PDB entry 8JX8 | electron microscopy, 3.30 A resolution | chains B and C of the 10 polymer chains in the assembly

Chain B:
Name: LDL receptor related protein 2
From: Rattus norvegicus
UniProtKB: A0A0G2K9W7 (A0A0G2K9W7_RAT); residue numbers follow UniProt; this construct covers 1-4660
Chain sequence (4660 residues; each row starts with the number of its first residue):
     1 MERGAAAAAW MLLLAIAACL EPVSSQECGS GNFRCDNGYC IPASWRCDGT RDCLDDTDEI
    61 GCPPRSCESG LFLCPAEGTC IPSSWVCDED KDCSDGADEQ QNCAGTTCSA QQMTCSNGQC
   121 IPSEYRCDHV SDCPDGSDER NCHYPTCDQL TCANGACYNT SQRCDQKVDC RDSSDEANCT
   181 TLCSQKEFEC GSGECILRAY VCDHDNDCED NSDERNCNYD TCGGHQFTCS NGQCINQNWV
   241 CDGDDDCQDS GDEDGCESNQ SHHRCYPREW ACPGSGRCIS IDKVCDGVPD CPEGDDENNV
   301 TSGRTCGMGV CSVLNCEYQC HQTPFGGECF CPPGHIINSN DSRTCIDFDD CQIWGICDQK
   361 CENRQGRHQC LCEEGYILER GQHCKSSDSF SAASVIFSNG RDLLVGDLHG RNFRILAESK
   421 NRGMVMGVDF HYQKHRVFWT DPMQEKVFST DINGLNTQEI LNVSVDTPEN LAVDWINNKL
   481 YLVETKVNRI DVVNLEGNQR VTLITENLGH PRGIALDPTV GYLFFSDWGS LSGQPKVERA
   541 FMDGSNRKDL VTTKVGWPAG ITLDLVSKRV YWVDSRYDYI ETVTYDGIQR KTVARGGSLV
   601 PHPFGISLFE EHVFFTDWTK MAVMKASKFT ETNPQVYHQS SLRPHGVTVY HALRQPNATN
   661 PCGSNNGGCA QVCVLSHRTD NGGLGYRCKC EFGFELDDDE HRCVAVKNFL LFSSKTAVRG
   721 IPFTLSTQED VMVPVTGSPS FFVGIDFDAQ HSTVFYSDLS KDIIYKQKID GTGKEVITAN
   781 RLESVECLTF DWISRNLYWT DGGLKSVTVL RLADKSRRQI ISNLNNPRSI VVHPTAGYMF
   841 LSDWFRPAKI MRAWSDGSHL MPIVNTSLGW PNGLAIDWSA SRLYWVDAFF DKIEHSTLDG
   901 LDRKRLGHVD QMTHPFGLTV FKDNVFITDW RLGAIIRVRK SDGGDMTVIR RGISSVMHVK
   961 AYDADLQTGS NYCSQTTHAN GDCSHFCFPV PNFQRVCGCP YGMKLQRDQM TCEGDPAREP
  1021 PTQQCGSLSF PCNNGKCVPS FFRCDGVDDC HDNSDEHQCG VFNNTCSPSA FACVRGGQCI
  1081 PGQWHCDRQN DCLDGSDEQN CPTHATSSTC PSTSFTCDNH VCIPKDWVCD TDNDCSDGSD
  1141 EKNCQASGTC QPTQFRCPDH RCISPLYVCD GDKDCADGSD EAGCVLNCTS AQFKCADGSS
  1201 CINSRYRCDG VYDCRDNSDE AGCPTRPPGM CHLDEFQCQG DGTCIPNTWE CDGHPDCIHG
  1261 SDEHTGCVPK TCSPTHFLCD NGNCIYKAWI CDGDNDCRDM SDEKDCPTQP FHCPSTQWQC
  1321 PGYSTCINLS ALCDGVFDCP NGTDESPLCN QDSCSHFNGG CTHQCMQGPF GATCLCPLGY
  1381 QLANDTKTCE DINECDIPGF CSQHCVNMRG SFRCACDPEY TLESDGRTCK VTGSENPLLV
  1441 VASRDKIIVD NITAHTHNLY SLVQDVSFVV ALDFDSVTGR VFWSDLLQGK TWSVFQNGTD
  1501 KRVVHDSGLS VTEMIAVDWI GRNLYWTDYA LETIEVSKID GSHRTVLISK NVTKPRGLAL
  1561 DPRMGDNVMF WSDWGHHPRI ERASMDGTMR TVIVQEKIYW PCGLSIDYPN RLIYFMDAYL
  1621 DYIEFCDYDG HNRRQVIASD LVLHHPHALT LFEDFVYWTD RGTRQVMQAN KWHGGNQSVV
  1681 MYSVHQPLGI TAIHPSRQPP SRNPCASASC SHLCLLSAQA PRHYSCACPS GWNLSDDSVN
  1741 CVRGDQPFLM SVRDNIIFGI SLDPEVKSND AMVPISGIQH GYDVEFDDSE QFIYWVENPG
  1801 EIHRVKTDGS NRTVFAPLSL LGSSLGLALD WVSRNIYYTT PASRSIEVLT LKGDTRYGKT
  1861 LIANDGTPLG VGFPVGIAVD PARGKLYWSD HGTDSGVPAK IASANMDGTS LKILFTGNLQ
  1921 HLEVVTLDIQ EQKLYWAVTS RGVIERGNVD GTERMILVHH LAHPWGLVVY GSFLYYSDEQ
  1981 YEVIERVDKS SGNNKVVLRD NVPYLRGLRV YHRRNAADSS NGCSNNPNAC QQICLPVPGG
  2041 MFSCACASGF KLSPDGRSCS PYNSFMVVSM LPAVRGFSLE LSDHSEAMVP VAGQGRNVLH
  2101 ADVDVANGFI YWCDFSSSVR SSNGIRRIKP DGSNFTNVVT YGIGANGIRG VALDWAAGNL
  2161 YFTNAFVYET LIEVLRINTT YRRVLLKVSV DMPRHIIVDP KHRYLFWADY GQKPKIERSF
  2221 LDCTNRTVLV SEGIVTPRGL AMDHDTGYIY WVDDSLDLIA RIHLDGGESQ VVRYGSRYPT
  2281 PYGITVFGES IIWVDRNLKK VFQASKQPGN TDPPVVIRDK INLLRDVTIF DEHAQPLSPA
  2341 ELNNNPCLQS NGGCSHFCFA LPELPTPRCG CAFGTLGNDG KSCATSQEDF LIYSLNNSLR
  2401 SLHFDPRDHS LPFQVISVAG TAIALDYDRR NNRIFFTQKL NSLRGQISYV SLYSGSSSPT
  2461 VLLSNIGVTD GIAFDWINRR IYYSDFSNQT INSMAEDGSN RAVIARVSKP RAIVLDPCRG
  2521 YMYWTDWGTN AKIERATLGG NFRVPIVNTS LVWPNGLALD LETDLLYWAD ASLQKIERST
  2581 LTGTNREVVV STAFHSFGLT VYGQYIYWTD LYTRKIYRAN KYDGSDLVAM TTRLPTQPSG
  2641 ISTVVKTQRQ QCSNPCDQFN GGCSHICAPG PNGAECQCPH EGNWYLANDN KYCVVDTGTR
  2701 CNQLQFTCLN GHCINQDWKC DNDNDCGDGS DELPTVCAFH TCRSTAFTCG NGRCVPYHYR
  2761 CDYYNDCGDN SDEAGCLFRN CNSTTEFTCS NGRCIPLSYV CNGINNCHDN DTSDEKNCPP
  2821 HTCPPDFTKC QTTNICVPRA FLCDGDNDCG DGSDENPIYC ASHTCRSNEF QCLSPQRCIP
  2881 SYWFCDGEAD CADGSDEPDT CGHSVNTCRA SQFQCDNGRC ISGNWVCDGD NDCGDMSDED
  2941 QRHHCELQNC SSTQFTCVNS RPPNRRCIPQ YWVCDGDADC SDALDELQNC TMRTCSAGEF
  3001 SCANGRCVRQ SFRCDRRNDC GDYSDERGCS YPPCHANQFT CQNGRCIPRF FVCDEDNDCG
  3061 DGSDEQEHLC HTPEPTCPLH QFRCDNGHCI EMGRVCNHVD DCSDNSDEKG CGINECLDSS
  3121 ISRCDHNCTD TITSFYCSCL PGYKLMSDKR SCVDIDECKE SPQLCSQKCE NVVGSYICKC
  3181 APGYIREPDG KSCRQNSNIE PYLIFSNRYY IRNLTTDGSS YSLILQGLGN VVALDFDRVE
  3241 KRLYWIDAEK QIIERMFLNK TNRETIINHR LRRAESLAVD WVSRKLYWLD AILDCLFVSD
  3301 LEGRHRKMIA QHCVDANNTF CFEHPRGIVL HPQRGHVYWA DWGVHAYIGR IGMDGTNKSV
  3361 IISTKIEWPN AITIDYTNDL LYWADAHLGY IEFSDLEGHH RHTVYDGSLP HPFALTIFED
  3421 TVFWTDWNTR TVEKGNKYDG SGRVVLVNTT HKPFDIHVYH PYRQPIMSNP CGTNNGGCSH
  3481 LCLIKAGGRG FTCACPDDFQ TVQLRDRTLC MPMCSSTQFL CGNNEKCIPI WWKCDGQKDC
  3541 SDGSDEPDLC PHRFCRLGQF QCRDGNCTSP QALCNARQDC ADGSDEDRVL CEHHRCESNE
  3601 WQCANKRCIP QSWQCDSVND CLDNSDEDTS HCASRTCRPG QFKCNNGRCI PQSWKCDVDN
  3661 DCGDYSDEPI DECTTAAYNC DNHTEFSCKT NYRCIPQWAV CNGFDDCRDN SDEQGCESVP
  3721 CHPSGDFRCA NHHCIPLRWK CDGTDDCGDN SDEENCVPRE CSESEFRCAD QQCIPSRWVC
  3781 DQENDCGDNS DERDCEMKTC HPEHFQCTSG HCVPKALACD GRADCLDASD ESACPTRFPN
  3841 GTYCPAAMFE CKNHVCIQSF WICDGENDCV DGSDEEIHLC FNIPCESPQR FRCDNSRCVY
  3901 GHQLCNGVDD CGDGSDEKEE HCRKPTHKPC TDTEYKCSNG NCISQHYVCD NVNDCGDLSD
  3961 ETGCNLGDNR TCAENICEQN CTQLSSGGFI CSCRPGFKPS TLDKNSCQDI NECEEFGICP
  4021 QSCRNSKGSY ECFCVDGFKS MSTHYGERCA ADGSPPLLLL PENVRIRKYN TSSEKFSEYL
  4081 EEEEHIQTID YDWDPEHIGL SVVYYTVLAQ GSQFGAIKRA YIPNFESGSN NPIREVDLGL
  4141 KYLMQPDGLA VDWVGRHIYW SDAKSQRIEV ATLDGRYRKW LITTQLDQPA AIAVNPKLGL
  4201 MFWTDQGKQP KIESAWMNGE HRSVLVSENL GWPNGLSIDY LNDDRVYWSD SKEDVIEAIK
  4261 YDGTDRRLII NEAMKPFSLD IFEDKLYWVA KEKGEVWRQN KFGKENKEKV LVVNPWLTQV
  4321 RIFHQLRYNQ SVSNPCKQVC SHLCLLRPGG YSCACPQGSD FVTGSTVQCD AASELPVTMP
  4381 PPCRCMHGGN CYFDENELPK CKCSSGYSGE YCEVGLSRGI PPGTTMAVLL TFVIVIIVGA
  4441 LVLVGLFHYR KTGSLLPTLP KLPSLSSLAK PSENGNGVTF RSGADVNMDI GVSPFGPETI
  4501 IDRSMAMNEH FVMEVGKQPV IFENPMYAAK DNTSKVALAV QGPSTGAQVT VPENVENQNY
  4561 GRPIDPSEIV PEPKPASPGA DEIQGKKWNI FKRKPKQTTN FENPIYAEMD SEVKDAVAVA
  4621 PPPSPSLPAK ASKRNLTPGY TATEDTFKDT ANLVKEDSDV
Unresolved in the structure: 1-1307, 2742-4660
Cystine bridges: C1313-C1326, C1320-C1339, C1333-C1349, C1354-C1365, C1361-C1374, C1376-C1389, C1395-C1405, C1401-C1414, C1416-C1429, C1705-C1714, C1710-C1726, C1728-C1741, C2023-C2034, C2030-C2044, C2046-C2059, C2347-C2358, C2354-C2369, C2371-C2383, C2518-C2652, C2656-C2667, C2663-C2676, C2678-C2693, C2701-C2713, C2708-C2726, C2720-C2737
Covalent attachments: N-acetylglucosamine (NAG) linked to N1384, N1451, N1497, N1551, N1676, N1733, N1811, N2134, N2178, N2225, N2396, N2488, N2548; 2-acetamido-2-deoxy-alpha-D-galactopyranose (A2G) linked to T2741
Metal / ion sites: Ca2+ site 1: D1334, V1336, D1338, D1344, E1345; Ca2+ site 2: D1391, I1392, E1394, N1407, M1408, S1411; Ca2+ site 3: A1618, D1621, H1644; Ni2+: H1921, E1923, H1963 (shared with 1 residue of chain D); Ca2+ site 4: N2001 (shared with 3 residues of chain A); Ca2+ site 5: D2254, D2257, P2279 (shared with 1 residue of chain A); Ca2+ site 6: W2718, D2721, D2723, D2725, D2731, E2732

Chain C:
Name: unclear peptide
From: Rattus norvegicus
Chain sequence (6 residues; row label = number of the first residue in the row; X marks 5 residues of unknown identity (built as UNK)):
     1 XXLXXX

Chain B / chain C interface:
Contacting residue pairs - 6 pairs, chain B then chain C:
  R1556(B) - L3(C)  hydrogen bond (side chain-backbone)
  W1574(B) - L3(C)  hydrophobic
  W1600(B) - L3(C)  hydrophobic
  C1602(B) - L3(C)  hydrophobic
  H1645(B) - L3(C)
  R1661(B) - L3(C)  hydrogen bond (side chain-backbone)
Other interface residues (no listed pair), chain B (10 interface residues in all): F1468, E1513, Q1686, L1688

Summary:
Chain B and chain C form an interface of 10 and 1 residues respectively, with 2 hydrogen bonds. Polar contacts
include R1556(B)-L3(C) and R1661(B)-L3(C). Covalently linked N-acetylglucosamine: at N1384(B), N1451(B),
N1497(B), N1551(B), N1676(B) and N1733(B) and 7 more. Covalently linked
2-acetamido-2-deoxy-alpha-D-galactopyranose: at T2741(B).
Chain B is LDL receptor related protein 2 and chain C is unclear peptide, both from Rattus norvegicus; the
structure, rat megalin head, was determined by electron microscopy together with 8JUT, 8JUU, 8JX9, 8JXA, 8JXB,
8JXC and 5 further entries from the same study.
